5EIV - chains A and D of the 8 polymer chains in the assembly; structure by X-ray diffraction, 2.41 A resolution.

# Chain A
Molecule: Osteoclast-associated immunoglobulin-like receptor
Source organism: Homo sapiens
UniProt: Q8IYS5 (OSCAR_HUMAN); residues 1-190 here correspond to UniProt positions 26-215 (UniProt number = residue number + 25)
Amino-acid sequence (203 residues; each row starts with the number of its first residue; numbers below 1 keep their minus sign (Ala-3 is residue -3)):
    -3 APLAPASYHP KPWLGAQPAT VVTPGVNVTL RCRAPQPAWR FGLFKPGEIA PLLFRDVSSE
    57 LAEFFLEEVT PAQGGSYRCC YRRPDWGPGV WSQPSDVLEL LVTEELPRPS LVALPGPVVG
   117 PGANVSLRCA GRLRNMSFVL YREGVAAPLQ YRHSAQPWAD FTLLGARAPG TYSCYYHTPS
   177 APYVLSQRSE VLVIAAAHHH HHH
Disordered / not traced: -3 to 4, 112-118, 193-199
Sequence notes: expression tag (-3 to 0, 191-199); variant Ser72 (Ile97 in Q8IYS5)
Disulfides: Cys28-Cys75, Cys125-Cys170
Covalent attachments: N-acetylglucosamine (NAG) linked to Asn23
UniProt features mapped onto this chain:
  - glycosylation (N-linked (GlcNAc...) asparagine): Asn23, Asn120
From the paper describing this entry:
  - conformationally variable residues (side-chain flip): Pro47 to Ser55, Tyr137, Glu139, Tyr171, Tyr179
  - mutagenesis - Y137F/Y171F/Y179F (50-fold): decreased binding to DB80
  - mutagenesis - W35A, R36A, F50A: abolished binding to 11.1CN5

# Chain D
Molecule: Gly-pro-hyp-gly-pro-hyp-gly-pro-hyp-gly-pro-ala-gly-phe-hyp-gly-pro-hyp-gly-pro-hyp
Amino-acid sequence (21 residues; row label = number of the first residue in the row; numbers below 1 keep their minus sign (Gly-5 is residue -5)):
    -5 GPPGPPGPPG PAGFPGPPGP P
Disordered / not traced: -5
Modified / non-standard residues: Pro-3, Pro0, Pro3, Pro9, Pro12, Pro15 (4-hydroxyproline; HYP)

# Interface between chain A and chain D
Residue-residue contacts - 11 pairs, chain A then chain D:
  Arg51(A) with Pro5(D); Ala6(D), hydrogen bond (side chain-backbone); Gly7(D); Phe8(D)
  Asp52(A) with Phe8(D)
  Val53(A) with Phe8(D), hydrophobic
  Glu59(A) with Phe8(D)
  Phe61(A) with Ala6(D); Gly7(D); Phe8(D), hydrophobic; Pro9(D)
Other interface residues (no listed pair), chain A (6 interface residues in all): Glu63
From the paper, about this interface:
  - specific contacts: Arg51(A)-Phe8(D) (cation-pi contact), Val53(A)-Phe8(D), Phe61(A)-Phe8(D)
  - hot spots on chain A (mutagenesis) - Y137F/Y171F/Y179F (50-fold): decreased binding to DB80

# Overview
6 residues of chain A face 5 of chain D across their interface; the contacts include 1 hydrogen bond. The
hydrogen-bonded pair is Arg51(A)-Ala6(D). The paper describes a cation-pi contact between Arg51(A) and
Phe8(D); contacts between Val53(A) and Phe8(D) and Phe61(A) and Phe8(D). The paper reports that W35A, R36A and
F50A of chain A abolish binding to 11.1CN5; conformational variability at Pro47(A), Tyr137(A) and Glu139(A)
among others.
Here chain A is Osteoclast-associated immunoglobulin-like receptor (Homo sapiens) and chain D is
Gly-pro-hyp-gly-pro-hyp-gly-pro-hyp-gly-pro-ala-gly-phe-hyp-gly-pro-hyp-gly-pro-hyp. Entry 5EIV (Crystal
structure of complex of osteoclast-associated immunoglobulin-like receptor (OSCAR) and a synthetic collagen
consensus peptide) was determined by X-ray diffraction, deposited together with 5EIQ.
